PDB entry 7K7I | electron microscopy, 3.13 A resolution | chains L and H of the 15 polymer chains in the assembly

Chain L:
Molecule: Fab Light Chain Variable Domain
Source organism: Mus musculus
Notes: antibody fragment or engineered binder
Sequence (108 residues; numbered 1 to 108; the number before each row is that of its first residue):
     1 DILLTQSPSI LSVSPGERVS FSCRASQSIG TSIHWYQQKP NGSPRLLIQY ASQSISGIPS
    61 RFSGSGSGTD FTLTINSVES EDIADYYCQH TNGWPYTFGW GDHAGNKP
Cystine bridges: Cys-23/Cys-88

Chain H:
Molecule: Fab Heavy Chain Variable Domain
Source organism: Mus musculus
Notes: antibody fragment or engineered binder
Sequence (119 residues; numbered 1 to 119; the number before each row is that of its first residue):
     1 VKLVESGGGL VKPGGSLKLS CAASGFAFST YDMSWVRQTP EKRLEWVATI SGGGSYTYYP
    61 DIVKGRFTIS RDNARNTLYL QMSSLRSEDT ALYFCVRQYY GSSNYGMDYW GQGTSVTVS
Cystine bridges: Cys-21/Cys-95

Chain L / chain H interface:
Residue-residue contacts - 32 pairs, chain L then chain H:
  Asp-1(L) / Asp-61(H)
  His-34(L) / Tyr-105(H)
  His-34(L) / Gly-106(H)  hydrogen bond (side chain-backbone)
  Tyr-36(L) / Gly-106(H)
  Tyr-36(L) / Met-107(H)  hydrogen bond (side chain-backbone)
  Tyr-36(L) / Trp-110(H)
  Gln-38(L) / Gln-38(H)  hydrogen bond
  Gln-38(L) / Leu-44(H)
  Ser-43(L) / Gly-111(H)
  Pro-44(L) / Trp-110(H)  hydrophobic
  Leu-46(L) / Gly-106(H)
  Leu-46(L) / Met-107(H)
  Gln-49(L) / Tyr-99(H)
  Gln-49(L) / Tyr-105(H)
  Gln-49(L) / Gly-106(H)
  Tyr-50(L) / Asn-104(H)
  Tyr-50(L) / Tyr-105(H)  hydrophobic
  Tyr-87(L) / Lys-42(H)  hydrogen bond (side chain-backbone)
  Tyr-87(L) / Leu-44(H)  hydrophobic
  Gln-89(L) / Met-107(H)
  Thr-91(L) / Ser-103(H)
  Thr-91(L) / Asn-104(H)
  Thr-91(L) / Tyr-105(H)
  Trp-94(L) / Trp-46(H)
  Trp-94(L) / Tyr-58(H)  hydrophobic
  Pro-95(L) / Trp-46(H)  hydrophobic
  Pro-95(L) / Asp-61(H)
  Tyr-96(L) / Trp-46(H)
  Tyr-96(L) / Ser-103(H)  hydrogen bond (side chain-backbone)
  Phe-98(L) / Leu-44(H)  hydrophobic
  Phe-98(L) / Met-107(H)  hydrophobic
  Phe-98(L) / Trp-110(H)  hydrophobic
Also at the interface, not in a pair above, chain L (19 interface residues in all): Asp-85, Gly-99, Trp-100
Also at the interface, not in a pair above, chain H (18 interface residues in all): Val-36, Arg-43, Glu-45, Pro-60

Overview:
19 residues of chain L and 18 residues of chain H are in contact, with 5 hydrogen bonds. Polar contacts
include His-34(L)/Gly-106(H), Tyr-36(L)/Met-107(H) and Gln-38(L)/Gln-38(H).
Chain L is Fab Light Chain Variable Domain and chain H is Fab Heavy Chain Variable Domain, both from Mus
musculus; the structure, Density-fitted Model Structure of Antibody Variable Domains of TyTx4 in Complex with
PltB pentamer of Typhoid ..., was determined by electron microscopy, deposited together with 7K7H.
